Entry 5UAK (electron microscopy, 3.87 A resolution); this record covers chains A and R.

== Chain A ==
Name: Cystic fibrosis transmembrane conductance regulator
Organism: Homo sapiens
Notes: EC 3.6.3.49
UniProtKB: P13569 (CFTR_HUMAN); residue numbers follow UniProt; this construct covers 1-1480
Sequence (1489 residues; each row starts with the number of its first residue):
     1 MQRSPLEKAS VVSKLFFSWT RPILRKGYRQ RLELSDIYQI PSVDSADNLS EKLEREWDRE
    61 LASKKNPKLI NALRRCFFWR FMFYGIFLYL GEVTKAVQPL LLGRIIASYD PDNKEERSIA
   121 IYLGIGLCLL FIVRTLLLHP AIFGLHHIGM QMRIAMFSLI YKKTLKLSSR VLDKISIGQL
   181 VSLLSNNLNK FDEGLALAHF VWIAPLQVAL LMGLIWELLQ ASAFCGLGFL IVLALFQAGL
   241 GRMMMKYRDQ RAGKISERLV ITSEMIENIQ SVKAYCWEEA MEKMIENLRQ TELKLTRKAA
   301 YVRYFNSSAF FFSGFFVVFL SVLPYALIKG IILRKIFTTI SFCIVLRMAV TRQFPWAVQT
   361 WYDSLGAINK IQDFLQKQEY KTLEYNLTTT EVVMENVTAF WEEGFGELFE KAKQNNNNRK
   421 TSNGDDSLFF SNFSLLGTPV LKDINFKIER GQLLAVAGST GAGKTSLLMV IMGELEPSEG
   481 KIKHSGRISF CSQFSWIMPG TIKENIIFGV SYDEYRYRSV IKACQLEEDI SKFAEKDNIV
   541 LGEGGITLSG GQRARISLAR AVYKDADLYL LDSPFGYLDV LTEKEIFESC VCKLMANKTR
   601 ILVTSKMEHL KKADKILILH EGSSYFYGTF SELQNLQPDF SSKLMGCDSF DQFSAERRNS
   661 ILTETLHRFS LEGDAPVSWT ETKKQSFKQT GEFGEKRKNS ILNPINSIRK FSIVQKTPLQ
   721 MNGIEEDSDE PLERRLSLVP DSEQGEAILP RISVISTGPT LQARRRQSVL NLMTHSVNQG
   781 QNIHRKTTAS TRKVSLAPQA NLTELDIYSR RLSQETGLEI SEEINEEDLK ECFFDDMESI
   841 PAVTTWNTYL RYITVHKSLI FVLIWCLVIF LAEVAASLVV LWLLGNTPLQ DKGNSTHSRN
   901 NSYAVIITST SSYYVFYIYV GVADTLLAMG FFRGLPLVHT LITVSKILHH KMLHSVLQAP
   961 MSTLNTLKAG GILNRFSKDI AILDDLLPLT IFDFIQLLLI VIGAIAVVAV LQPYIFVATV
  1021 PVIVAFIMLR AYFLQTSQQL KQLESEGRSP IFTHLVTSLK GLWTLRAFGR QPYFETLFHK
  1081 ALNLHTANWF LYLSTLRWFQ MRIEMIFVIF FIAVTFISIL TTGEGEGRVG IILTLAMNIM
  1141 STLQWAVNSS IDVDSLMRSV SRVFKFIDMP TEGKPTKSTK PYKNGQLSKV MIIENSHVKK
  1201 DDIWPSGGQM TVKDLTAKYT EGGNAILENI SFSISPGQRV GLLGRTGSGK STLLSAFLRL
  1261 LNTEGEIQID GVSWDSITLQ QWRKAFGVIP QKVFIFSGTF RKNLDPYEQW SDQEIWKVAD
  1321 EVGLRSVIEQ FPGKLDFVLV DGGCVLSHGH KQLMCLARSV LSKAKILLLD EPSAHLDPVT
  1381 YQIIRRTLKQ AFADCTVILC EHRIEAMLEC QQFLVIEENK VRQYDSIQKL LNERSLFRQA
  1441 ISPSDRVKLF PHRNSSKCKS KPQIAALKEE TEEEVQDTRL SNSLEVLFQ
Unresolved in the structure: 1-4, 403-438, 646-843, 884-908, 1173-1206, 1437-1489
Differences from the reference sequence: expression tag (1481-1489)
UniProt features mapped onto this chain:
  - motif: Thr-1478 to Leu-1480 (PDZ-binding)
  - binding site (ATP): Trp-401, Ser-434, Gly-458 to Thr-465, Gln-493, Tyr-1219, Gly-1244 to Ser-1251
  - modified residue: Ser-549 (Phosphoserine), Ser-660 (Phosphoserine), Ser-670 (Phosphoserine), Ser-686 (Phosphoserine), Ser-700 (Phosphoserine), Ser-712 (Phosphoserine), Thr-717 (Phosphothreonine), Ser-737 (Phosphoserine), Ser-753 (Phosphoserine), Ser-768 (Phosphoserine), Ser-790 (Phosphoserine), Ser-795 (Phosphoserine), Ser-813 (Phosphoserine), Ser-1444 (Phosphoserine), Ser-1456 (Phosphoserine)
  - lipidation (S-palmitoyl cysteine): Cys-524, Cys-1395
  - glycosylation (N-linked (GlcNAc...) asparagine): Asn-894, Asn-900
  - cross-link: Lys-688 (Glycyl lysine isopeptide (Lys-Gly) (interchain with G-Cter in ubiquitin))
  - natural variant: Ser-13 (S13F: In CF), Arg-31 (R31C; R31L: In CF; uncertain significance), Ser-42 (S42F: In CF), Asp-44 (D44G: In CF; uncertain significance; D44V), Ser-50 (S50Y: In CBAVD), Trp-57 (W57G: In CF), Pro-67 (P67L: In CF), Arg-74 (R74W: In CF and CBAVD; uncertain significance), Arg-75 (R75Q: In CF), Gly-85 (G85E: In CF), Phe-87 (F87L: In CF), Gly-91 (G91R: In CF), 149 further natural variant entries in UniProt
  - mutagenesis: Arg-347 (R347D: Decreases glutathione uptake. Increases affinity for glutathione), Lys-464 (K464A: Decreases glutathione uptake; K464M: Impaired maturation of glycan chains indicating impaired trafficking from the endoplasmic reticulum to the cell membrane), Phe-508 (F508R: Impaired maturation of glycan chains indicating impaired trafficking from the endoplasmic reticulum to the cell membrane), Ile-539 (I539T: Enhances trafficking from the endoplasmic reticulum to the cell membrane), Asn-894 (N894D: Abolishes N-glycosylation, enhances endocytosis and impairs subsequent recycling to the cell surface; when associated with D-900), Asn-900 (N900D: Abolishes N-glycosylation, enhances endocytosis and impairs subsequent recycling to the cell surface; when associated with D-894), Met-1137 (M1137R: Abolishes channel activity. Impairs protein maturation, suggesting the protein is retained in the endoplasmic reticulum), Ile-1139 (I1139V: Decreases channel activity, no visible effect on protein maturation), Asp-1154 (D1154G: Decreases channel activity, no visible effect on protein maturation), Lys-1250 (K1250A: Decreases glutathione uptake; K1250M: No effect on maturation of glycans, suggesting that trafficking to the plasma membrane is not altered), Thr-1478 to Leu-1480 (Reduces interaction with MARCHF2 and abolishes subsequent MARCHF2-mediated degradation. No effect on localization to the Golgi)
From the paper describing this entry:
  - contacts within the chain: Arg-347/Asp-924 (salt bridge)

== Chain R ==
Name: Cystic fibrosis transmembrane conductance regulator
Organism: Homo sapiens
Notes: fragment: R domain
Sequence (19 residues; numbered 1 to 19; the number before each row is that of its first residue; X marks 19 residues of unknown identity (built as UNK)):
     1 XXXXXXXXXX XXXXXXXXX

== Interface between chain A and chain R ==
Chain A residues in contact with chain R, 13 residues: Glu-543, Thr-844, Lys-968, Arg-975, Gln-1038, Ser-1045, Glu-1046, Arg-1048, Ser-1049, Thr-1053, Arg-1158, Arg-1162, Lys-1165

== Summary ==
No residue of chain A is in contact with chain R. Curated annotation (UniProt) lists 20 ATP-binding residues
and 13 mutagenesis sites on chain A. From the paper: contacts within the chain involving Arg-347(A) and
Asp-924(A).
Chain A is Cystic fibrosis transmembrane conductance regulator and chain R is Cystic fibrosis transmembrane
conductance regulator, both from Homo sapiens; the structure, Dephosphorylated, ATP-free human cystic fibrosis
transmembrane conductance regulator (CFTR), was determined by electron microscopy.
